Entry 8YRK (X-ray diffraction, 2.74 A resolution); this record covers chains D and E of the 6 polymer chains in the assembly.

Chain D:
Protein: Tubulin beta chain
Source organism: Sus scrofa
UniProtKB: A0A8D1UIR5 (A0A8D1UIR5_PIG); residue numbers follow UniProt; this construct covers 1-445
Amino-acid sequence (445 residues; row label = number of the first residue in the row):
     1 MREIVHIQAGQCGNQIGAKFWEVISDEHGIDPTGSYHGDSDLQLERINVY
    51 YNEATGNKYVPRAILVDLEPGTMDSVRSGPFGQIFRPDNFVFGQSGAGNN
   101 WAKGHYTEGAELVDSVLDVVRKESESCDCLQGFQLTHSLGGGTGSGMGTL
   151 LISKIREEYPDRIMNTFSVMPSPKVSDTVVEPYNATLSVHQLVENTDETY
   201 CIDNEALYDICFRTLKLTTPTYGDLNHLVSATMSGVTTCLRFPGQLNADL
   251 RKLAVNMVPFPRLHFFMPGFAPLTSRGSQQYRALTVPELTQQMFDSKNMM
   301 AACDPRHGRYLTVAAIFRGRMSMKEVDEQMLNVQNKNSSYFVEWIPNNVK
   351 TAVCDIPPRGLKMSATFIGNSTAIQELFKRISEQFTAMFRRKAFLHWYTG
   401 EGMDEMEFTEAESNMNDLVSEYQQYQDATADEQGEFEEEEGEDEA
Disordered / not traced: 1, 274-282, 432-445
Residues lining bound ligands:
  - Tubulin polymerization-IN-41 (A1D62; (11R,16S)-11-(3,5-dichloro-4-methoxyphenyl)-4,7-dioxa-12,14-diazatetracyclo[8.7.0.03,8.012,16]heptadeca-1,3(8),9-triene-13,15-dione): Gly235, Val236, Cys239, Leu246, Asn247, Ala248, Asp249, Lys252, Leu253, Asn256, Met257, Thr312, Val313, Ala314, Ala315, Ile316, Asn348, Lys350, Thr351, Ala352, Ile368
  - GDP (guanosine-5'-diphosphate): Gly10, Gln11, Cys12, Gln15, Ile16, Asp67, Ala97, Asn99, Ser138, Gly140, Gly141, Gly142, Thr143, Gly144, Ser145, Val169, Pro171, Val175, Ser176, Glu181, Asn204, Leu207, Tyr222, Leu225, Asn226

Chain E:
Protein: Stathmin-4
Source organism: Mus musculus
UniProtKB: P63042 (STMN4_MOUSE); residues 5-145 here correspond to UniProt positions 49-189 (UniProt number = residue number + 44)
Amino-acid sequence (143 residues; row label = number of the first residue in the row):
     3 MADMEVIELNKCTSGQSFEVILKPPSFDGVPEFNASLPRRRDPSLEEIQK
    53 KLEAAEERRKYQEAELLKHLAEKREHEREVIQKAIEENNNFIKMAKEKLA
   103 QKMESNKENREAHLAAMLERLQEKDKHAEEVRKNKELKEEASR
Disordered / not traced: 3-5, 29-43, 144-145
Differences from the reference sequence: initiating methionine (3); expression tag (4)

How chain D and chain E interact:
Residue-residue contacts (24; chain D residue first):
  Tyr106(D) - His129(E)  hydrogen bond
  Tyr106(D) - Val133(E)  hydrophobic
  Tyr106(D) - Arg134(E)
  Thr107(D) - Lys137(E)
  Ser153(D) - Leu123(E)
  Ser153(D) - Lys126(E)
  Arg156(D) - Met119(E)
  Arg156(D) - Leu123(E)
  Glu157(D) - Leu123(E)
  Glu157(D) - Asp127(E)
  Pro160(D) - Leu116(E)  hydrophobic
  Pro160(D) - Met119(E)  hydrophobic
  Gln191(D) - Lys126(E)  hydrogen bond
  Asn195(D) - Leu123(E)
  Asn195(D) - Lys126(E)
  Gly400(D) - Lys137(E)
  Gly400(D) - Lys140(E)  hydrogen bond (backbone-side chain)
  Gly400(D) - Glu141(E)
  Glu401(D) - Val133(E)
  Glu401(D) - Lys137(E)  salt bridge
  Gly402(D) - Val133(E)
  Gly402(D) - Asn136(E)  hydrogen bond (backbone-side chain)
  Gly402(D) - Lys137(E)
  Glu407(D) - His129(E)  salt bridge
Interface residues without a listed pair, chain D (16 interface residues in all): His105, Ala110, Thr399, Met403
Interface residues without a listed pair, chain E (14 interface residues in all): Leu120, Ala130

Overview:
The interface between chain D and chain E involves 16 residues on one side and 14 on the other; the contacts
include 4 hydrogen bonds and 2 salt bridges. Among the polar pairs are Glu401(D)-Lys137(E),
Glu407(D)-His129(E) and Tyr106(D)-His129(E).
Chain D is Tubulin beta chain (Sus scrofa) and chain E is Stathmin-4 (Mus musculus); the structure,
Tubulin-Compound KY216: stathmin-like domain complex, was determined by X-ray diffraction.
